PDB entry 8JYV | X-ray diffraction, 1.86 A resolution | chain A

== Chain A ==
Molecule: Gasdermin pore forming domain-containing protein
From: Trichoplax adhaerens
UniProt: B3RMM6 (B3RMM6_TRIAD); residue numbers follow UniProt; this construct covers 1-239
Sequence (243 residues; row label = number of the first residue in the row; numbers below 1 keep their minus sign (Ser-3 is residue -3)):
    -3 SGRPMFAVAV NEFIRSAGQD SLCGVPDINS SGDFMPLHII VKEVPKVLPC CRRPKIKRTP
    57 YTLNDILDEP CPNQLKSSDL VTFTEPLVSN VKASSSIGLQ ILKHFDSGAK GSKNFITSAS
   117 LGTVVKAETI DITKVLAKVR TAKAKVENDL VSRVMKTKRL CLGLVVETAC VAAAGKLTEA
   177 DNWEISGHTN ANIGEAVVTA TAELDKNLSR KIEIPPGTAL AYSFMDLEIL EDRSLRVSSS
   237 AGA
Not modelled in the structure: -3, 239
Construct notes: expression tag (-3 to 0)
Modified / non-standard residues: Mse1, Mse31, Mse151, Mse221 (selenomethionine; parent Met)
Disulfide bonds: Cys46 forms a disulfide with the same residue of a neighbouring copy of this chain
Disulfide bonds: Cys47-Cys157

== Overview ==
Chain A is Gasdermin pore forming domain-containing protein (Trichoplax adhaerens); the structure, Crystal
structure of the gasdermin from Trichoplax adhaerens, was determined by X-ray diffraction together with 8JYX,
8JYY and 8JYZ from the same study.
